PDB entry 4QSH | X-ray diffraction, 2.51 A resolution | chains B and D of the 4 polymer chains in the assembly

Chain B (and D):
Protein: Pyruvate carboxylase
From: Listeria monocytogenes
Notes: EC 6.4.1.1; chain D of this document is another copy of the same molecule, construct and numbering; everything in this record applies to it too
Reference sequence: W6G6F5 (W6G6F5_LISMN); residues 1-1146 here = UniProt positions 1-1146
Sequence (1148 residues; row label = number of the first residue in the row; numbers below 1 keep their minus sign (His-1 is residue -1)):
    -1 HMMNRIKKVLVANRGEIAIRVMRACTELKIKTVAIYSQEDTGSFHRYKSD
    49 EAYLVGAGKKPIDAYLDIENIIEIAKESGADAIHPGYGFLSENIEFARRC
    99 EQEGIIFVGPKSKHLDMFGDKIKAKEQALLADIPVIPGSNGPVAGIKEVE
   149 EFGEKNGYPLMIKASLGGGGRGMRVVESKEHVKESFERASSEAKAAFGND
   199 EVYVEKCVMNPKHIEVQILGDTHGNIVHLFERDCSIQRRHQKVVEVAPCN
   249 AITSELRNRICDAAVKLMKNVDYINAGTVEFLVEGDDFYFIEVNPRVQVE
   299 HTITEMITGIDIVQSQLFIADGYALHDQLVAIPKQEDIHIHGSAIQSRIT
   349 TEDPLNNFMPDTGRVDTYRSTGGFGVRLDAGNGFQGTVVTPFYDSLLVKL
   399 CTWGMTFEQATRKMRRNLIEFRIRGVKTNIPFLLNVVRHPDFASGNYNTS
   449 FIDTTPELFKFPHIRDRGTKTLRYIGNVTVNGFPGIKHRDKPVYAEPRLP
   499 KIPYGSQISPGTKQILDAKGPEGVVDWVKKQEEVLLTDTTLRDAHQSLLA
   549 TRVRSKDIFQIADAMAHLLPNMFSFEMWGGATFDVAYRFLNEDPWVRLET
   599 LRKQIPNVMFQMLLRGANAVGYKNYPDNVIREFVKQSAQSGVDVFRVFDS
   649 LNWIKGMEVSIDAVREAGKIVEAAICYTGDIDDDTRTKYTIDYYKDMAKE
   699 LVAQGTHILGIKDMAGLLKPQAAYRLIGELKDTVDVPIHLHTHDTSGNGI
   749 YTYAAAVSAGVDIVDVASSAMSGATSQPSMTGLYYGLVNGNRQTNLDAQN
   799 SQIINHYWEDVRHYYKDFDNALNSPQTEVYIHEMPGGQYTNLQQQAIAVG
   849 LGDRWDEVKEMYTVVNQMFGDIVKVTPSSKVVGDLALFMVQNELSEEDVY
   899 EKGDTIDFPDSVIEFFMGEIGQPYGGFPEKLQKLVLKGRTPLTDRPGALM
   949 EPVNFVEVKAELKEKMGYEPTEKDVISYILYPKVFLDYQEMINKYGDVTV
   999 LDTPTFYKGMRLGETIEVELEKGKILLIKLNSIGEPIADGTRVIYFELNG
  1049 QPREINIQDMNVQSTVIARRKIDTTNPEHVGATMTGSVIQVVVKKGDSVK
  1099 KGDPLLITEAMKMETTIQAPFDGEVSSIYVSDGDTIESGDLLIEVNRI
Disordered / not traced: -1, 136-203, 1062-1065, 1146 (chain D: -1, 136-204, 1061-1065, 1146)
Differences from the reference sequence: expression tag (-1 to 0)
Ion coordination: Mn2+: Asp541, His739, His741
Small-molecule neighbours:
  - 2BA ((2R,3R,3aS,5R,7aR,9R,10R,10aS,12R,14aR)-2,9-bis(6-amino-9H-purin-9-yl)octahydro-2H,7H-difuro[3,2-d:3',2'-j][1,3,7,9,2,8 ]tetraoxadiphosphacyclododecine-3,5,10,12-tetrol 5,12-dioxide): Pro718, Gln719, Tyr722, Tyr749, Ala752, Ala753, Ser756
  - citrate anion (FLC): Arg420, Arg422, Gly466, Thr467, Leu1024, Leu1046, Asn1047, Gln1049, Arg1051
From the paper describing this entry:
  - binding site for 2BA: Tyr722, Tyr749, Ala752, Ala753, Ser756
  - allosteric site: Tyr722
  - mutagenesis - Y722T, A752K, A753Q: abolished catalytic activity on 2BA
  - mutagenesis - Y749L: abolished catalytic activity
  - mutagenesis - Y722F: unchanged catalytic activity on 2BA
  - mutagenesis - Y722F: unchanged binding to 2BA
  - mutagenesis - Y722T, A752K, A753Q: abolished binding to 2BA

How chain B and chain D interact:
Pairs across the interface (26; chain B residue first):
  Pro482(B) with Met1109(D); Lys1110(D)
  Gly483(B) with Met1109(D)
  Ile484(B) with Thr1083(D)
  Lys485(B) with Thr1083(D)
  Arg487(B) with Glu1135(D), salt bridge
  Ile845(B) with Thr1081(D)
  Ala846(B) with Thr1081(D), hydrogen bond (backbone-side chain); Met1082(D), hydrophobic; Thr1113(D)
  Asn1059(B) with Gly1131(D); Asp1132(D); Thr1133(D), hydrogen bond (side chain-backbone)
  Thr1081(B) with Ile845(D); Ala846(D), hydrogen bond (side chain-backbone)
  Met1082(B) with Ala846(D), hydrophobic
  Thr1083(B) with Ile484(D); Lys485(D)
  Met1109(B) with Pro482(D); Gly483(D)
  Lys1110(B) with Pro482(D)
  Thr1113(B) with Ala846(D)
  Gly1131(B) with Asn1059(D)
  Asp1132(B) with Asn1059(D)
  Thr1133(B) with Asn1059(D), hydrogen bond (backbone-side chain)
  Glu1135(B) with Arg487(D), salt bridge
Interface residues without a listed pair, chain B (26 interface residues in all): His486, Arg550, Phe587, Phe816, Gln842, Gly848, Gln889, Gln1116
Interface residues without a listed pair, chain D (26 interface residues in all): Arg550, Phe587, Phe816, Gln842, Val847, Gly848, Gln889, Gln1116

In short:
The chain B/chain D interface involves 26 residues from each chain, with 4 hydrogen bonds and 2 salt bridges.
Polar contacts include Arg487(B)-Glu1135(D), Ala846(B)-Thr1081(D) and Asn1059(B)-Thr1133(D). The paper reports
a binding site for 2BA at Tyr722(B), Tyr749(B) and Ala752(B) among others; Y722T, A752K and A753Q of chain B
abolish catalytic activity on 2BA; 5 substitutions were tested in all.
Both chains are Pyruvate carboxylase (Listeria monocytogenes). Entry 4QSH (Crystal Structure of L.
monocytogenes Pyruvate Carboxylase in complex with Cyclic-di-AMP) was determined by X-ray diffraction together
with 4QSK and 4QSL from the same study.
